7LZ6 - chains E and F of the 6 polymer chains in the assembly; structure by electron microscopy, 7.30 A resolution (low resolution: residue-level contacts below are approximate; hydrogen-bond / salt-bridge calls are withheld).

Chain E:
Protein: b96.11 Fab heavy chain
Source organism: Homo sapiens
Notes: antibody fragment or engineered binder
Amino-acid sequence (228 residues; numbered 1 to 228; the number before each row is that of its first residue):
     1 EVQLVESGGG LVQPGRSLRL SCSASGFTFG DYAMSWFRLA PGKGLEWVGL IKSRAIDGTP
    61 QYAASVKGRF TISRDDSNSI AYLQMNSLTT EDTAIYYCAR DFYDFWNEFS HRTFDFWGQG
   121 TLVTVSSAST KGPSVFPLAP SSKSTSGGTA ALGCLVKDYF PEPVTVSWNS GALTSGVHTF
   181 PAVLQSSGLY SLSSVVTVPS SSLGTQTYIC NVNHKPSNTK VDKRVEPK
Disulfides: Cys22-Cys98, Cys154-Cys210

Chain F:
Protein: b96.11 Fab light chain
Source organism: Homo sapiens
Notes: antibody fragment or engineered binder
Amino-acid sequence (217 residues; row label = number of the first residue in the row):
     1 QSALTQPASA SGSPGQSVTI TCTGSSSDVG GYKYVSWYQH HPGKAPKLMI YEVSKRPSGV
    61 PDRFSGSKSG NMASLTVSGL QAEDEADYYC SSYAGSYNFY VFGNGTKVTV LGQPKANPTV
   121 TLFPPSSEEL QANKATLVCL ISDFYPGAVT VAWKADGSPV KAGVETTKPS KQSNNKYAAS
   181 SYLSLTPEQW KSHRSYSCQV THEGSTVEKT VAPTECS
Disulfides: Cys22-Cys90, Cys139-Cys198

Interface between chain E and chain F:
Contacting residue pairs (48):
  Phe37(E) - Phe102(F)
  Leu39(E) - His40(F)
  Gly42(E) - Lys168(F)
  Leu45(E) - Phe102(F)
  Trp47(E) - Phe99(F)
  Leu50(E) - Phe99(F)
  Tyr97(E) - His40(F)
  Tyr97(E) - Lys44(F)
  Tyr97(E) - Pro46(F)
  Phe102(E) - Tyr51(F)
  Tyr103(E) - Tyr51(F)
  Phe109(E) - Glu52(F)
  Arg112(E) - Tyr93(F)
  Arg112(E) - Tyr100(F)
  Thr113(E) - Ser36(F)
  Thr113(E) - Leu48(F)
  Thr113(E) - Tyr100(F)
  Phe114(E) - Tyr38(F)
  Trp117(E) - Tyr38(F)
  Trp117(E) - Ala45(F)
  Trp117(E) - Pro46(F)
  Gly118(E) - Ala45(F)
  Phe136(E) - Glu128(F)
  Phe136(E) - Glu129(F)
  Pro137(E) - Ser126(F)
  Leu138(E) - Phe123(F)
  Leu138(E) - Val138(F)
  Ser141(E) - Pro124(F)
  Ala151(E) - Phe123(F)
  Leu155(E) - Thr136(F)
  Lys157(E) - Thr136(F)
  Lys157(E) - Ser184(F)
  Asp158(E) - Lys134(F)
  Thr179(E) - Asn175(F)
  Phe180(E) - Leu140(F)
  Phe180(E) - Ala178(F)
  Phe180(E) - Ala179(F)
  Phe180(E) - Ser180(F)
  Pro181(E) - Thr167(F)
  Pro181(E) - Lys168(F)
  Ala182(E) - Thr167(F)
  Val183(E) - Glu165(F)
  Val183(E) - Thr167(F)
  Val183(E) - Tyr182(F)
  Gln185(E) - Tyr182(F)
  Gln185(E) - Ser184(F)
  Ser193(E) - Ser180(F)
  Ser193(E) - Tyr182(F)
Also at the interface, not in a pair above, chain E (41 interface residues in all): Lys43, Gly44, Glu46, Asp115, Gln119, Ala139, Leu184, Ser186, Ser191, Leu192, Val195
Also at the interface, not in a pair above, chain F (39 interface residues in all): Tyr34, Gly43, Pro57, Tyr89, Asn98, Gly163, Thr166, Ser170

Summary:
41 residues of chain E face 39 of chain F across their interface.
Chain E is b96.11 Fab heavy chain and chain F is b96.11 Fab light chain, both from Homo sapiens; the
structure, The Cryo-EM structure of a complex between GAD65 and b96.11 Fab, was determined by electron
microscopy together with 9D7Y from the same study.
